8RT6 - chains Q and S of the 46 polymer chains in the assembly; structure by electron microscopy, 3.18 A resolution.

Chain Q:
Molecule: TrwF protein
Organism: Escherichia coli
UniProtKB: O50336 (O50336_ECOLX); numbering as in UniProt (aligned over 1-266)
Chain sequence (266 residues; each row starts with the number of its first residue):
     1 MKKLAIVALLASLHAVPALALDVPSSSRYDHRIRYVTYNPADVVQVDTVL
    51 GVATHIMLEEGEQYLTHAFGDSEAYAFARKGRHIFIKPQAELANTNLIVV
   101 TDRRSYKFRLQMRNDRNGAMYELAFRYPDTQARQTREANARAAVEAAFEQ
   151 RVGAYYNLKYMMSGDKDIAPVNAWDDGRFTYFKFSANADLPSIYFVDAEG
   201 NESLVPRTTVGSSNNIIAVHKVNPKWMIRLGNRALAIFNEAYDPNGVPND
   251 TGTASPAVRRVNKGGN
Unresolved in the structure: 1-20
Differences from the reference sequence: conflict Asp71 (Ile in O50336), Ser72 (Pro in O50336), Glu73 (Lys in O50336), Ala74 (Pro in O50336), Tyr75 (Met in O50336), Ala76 (Pro in O50336), Phe77 (Leu in O50336), Ala78 (Pro in O50336), Arg79 (Gly in O50336), Lys80 (Arg in O50336), Gly81 (Ala in O50336), Arg82 (Gly in O50336), His83 (Ile in O50336), Ile84 (Phe in O50336), Phe85 (Leu in O50336), Ile86 (Ser in O50336), Lys87 (Ser in O50336), Pro88 (Arg in O50336), Gln89 (Thr in O50336)

Chain S:
Molecule: TrwE protein
Organism: Escherichia coli
UniProtKB: O50337 (O50337_ECOLX); residues 1-395 here = UniProt positions 1-395
Chain sequence (395 residues; each row starts with the number of its first residue):
     1 MFGRKKGDVIDAGAELERAEQERIEGEYGASELASERRPHTPGARTLLMV
    51 LLCVIAVVLVTLSYKAYKVRGVVEDDDAQPQQVVRQVIPGYTPRPIRPEP
   101 ENVPEPPQPTTSVPAIQPAPVTQPVRPQPTGPREKTPYELARERMLRSGL
   151 TAGSGGGEDLPRPQGGDVPAGGLMGGGGGGGELAEKLQPMRLSGSSAGRL
   201 GNRDMLITQGTQLDCVLETRLVTTQPGMTTCHLTRDVYSTSGRVVLLDRG
   251 SKVVGFYQGGLRQGQARIFVQWSRIETPSGVVINLDSPGTGPLGEAGLGG
   301 WIDRHFWERFGGAIMISLIGDLGDWASRQGSRQGDNSIQFSNTANGVESA
   351 AAEALRNSINIPPTLYKNQGERVNILVARDLDFSDVYSLESIPTK
Unresolved in the structure: 1-134, 154-176, 332-348
Differences from the reference sequence: conflict Asp335 (Asn in O50337)
Disulfide bonds: Cys215-Cys231

How chain Q and chain S interact:
Contacting residue pairs - 20 pairs, chain Q then chain S:
  Leu50(Q) - Arg142(S)
  Leu50(Q) - Met145(S)  hydrophobic
  Leu50(Q) - Leu146(S)  hydrophobic
  Gly51(Q) - Met145(S)
  Ala76(Q) - Leu150(S)
  Phe77(Q) - Leu150(S)
  Ala78(Q) - Leu150(S)
  Phe85(Q) - Leu150(S)
  Ile86(Q) - Leu150(S)
  Lys87(Q) - Met145(S)  hydrogen bond (side chain-backbone)
  Lys87(Q) - Leu146(S)  hydrogen bond (side chain-backbone)
  Lys87(Q) - Ser148(S)  hydrogen bond (side chain-backbone)
  Lys87(Q) - Leu150(S)
  Gln89(Q) - Leu146(S)
  Gln89(Q) - Arg147(S)
  Gln89(Q) - Ser148(S)
  Gln89(Q) - Gly149(S)
  Glu91(Q) - Arg142(S)  salt bridge
  Glu91(Q) - Leu146(S)
  Arg116(Q) - Met145(S)
Interface residues without a listed pair, chain Q (14 interface residues in all): Ala53, Pro88, Ala90

In short:
Chain Q and chain S form an interface of 14 and 7 residues respectively, with 3 hydrogen bonds and 1 salt
bridge. Among the polar pairs are Glu91(Q)-Arg142(S), Lys87(Q)-Met145(S) and Lys87(Q)-Leu146(S).
Here chain Q is TrwF protein and chain S is TrwE protein, both from Escherichia coli. Entry 8RT6
(Conformation-A of the full-length outer membrane core complex (TrwH/VirB7, TrwF/VirB9, TrwE/VirB10CTD) from
the fully-assembled R388 type ...) was determined by electron microscopy together with 8RT4, 8RT5, 8RT7, 8RT8,
8RT9, 8RTA, 8RTB and 8RTD from the same study.
